7QH7 - chains 3 and A of the 49 polymer chains in the assembly; structure by electron microscopy, 2.89 A resolution.

Chain 3:
Molecule: 39S ribosomal protein L35, mitochondrial
Source organism: Homo sapiens
UniProtKB: Q9NZE8 (RM35_HUMAN); residues 94-188 here = UniProt positions 94-188
Amino-acid sequence (95 residues; each row starts with the number of its first residue):
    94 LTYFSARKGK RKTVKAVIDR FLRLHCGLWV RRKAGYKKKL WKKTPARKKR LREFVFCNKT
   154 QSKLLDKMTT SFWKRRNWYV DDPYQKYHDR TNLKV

Chain A:
Molecule: 16S ribosomal RNA
Source organism: Homo sapiens
Sequence (1256 nucleotides; numbered 1671 to 3228; 302 numbers in that range are skipped by the numbering (no residue carries them; nothing is unmodelled there); the number before each row is that of its first residue):
  1671 GCUAAACCUA GCCCCAAACC C
  1695 CCACCUUACU ACCA
  1711 CAAC
  1716 UUAGCCAAAC CAUUUAC
  1737 AUAAAGUAUA GGCGAUAGAA AUUGA
  1766 UGGCGCAAUA GAUAUAGUAC CGCAAGGGAA AGA
  1813 CAAGCAUAAU AUAGCAAGGA CUAACCCCUA UACCUUCUGC AUAAUGAAUU AACUAGAAAU
  1873 AACUUUGCAA GGAGAGCCAA AGCUAAGACC CCCGAAACCA GACGAGCUAC CUAAGAACAG
  1933 CUAAAAGAGC ACACCCGUCU AUGUAGCAAA AUAGUGGGAA GAUUUAUAGG UAGAGGCGAC
  1993 AAACCUACCG AGCCUGGUGA UAGCUGGUUG UCCAAGAUAG AAUCUUAGUU CAACUUUAAA
  2053 UUUGCCCACA GAACC
  2072 AAAUCCCCUU GUAAAUUUAA CUGUUAGUCC AAAGAGGAAC AGCUCUUUGG ACACUAGGAA
  2132 AAAACCUUGU AGAGAGAGUA AAAAAU
  2231 GAUCCCAAAC AUAUAACUGA ACUCCUCACA CCCAAUUGGA CCAAUCUAUC A
  2285 UAUAGAAGAA CUAAUGUUAG UAUAAGUAAC AUGAAAACAU UCUCCUCCGC AUAAGCCUGC
  2345 GUCAGAU
  2364 CUGACAAUUA ACAGCCCAAU AUCUACAAUC AACCAACAAG
  2407 UUAUUACCCU CACUGUCAAC CCAAC
  2433 CAGGCAUGCU CAUAAGGAAA GGUUAAAAAA AGUAAAAGGA ACUCGGCAAA UCUUACCCCG
  2493 CCUGUUUACC AAAAACAUCA CCUCUAGCAU CACCAGUAUU AGAGGCACCG CCU
  2611 CCUUAAAUAG G
  2637 CUCCACGAGG GUUCAGCUGU CUCUUACUUU UAACCAGUGA AAUUGACCUG CCCGUG
  2696 AGGCGGGCAU AACACAGCAA GACGA
  2723 AGACCCUAUG GAGCUUUAAU UUAUUAAUGC AAA
  2792 ACCUGCAUUA AAAAUUUCGG UUGGGGCGAC CUCGGAGCAG AACCCAACCU CCGAG
  2855 GCUAAGACUU CACCAGUCAA AGCGAA
  2896 GAUCCAAUAA CUUGACCAAC GGAACAAGUU ACCCUAGGG
  2944 CAAUCCUAUU CUAGAGUCCA UAUCAACAAU AGGGUUUAC
  2994 UGGAUCAGGA CAUCCCGAUG GUGCAGCCGC UAUUAAAGGU UCGUUUGUUC AACGAUUAAA
  3054 GUCCU
  3060 CGUGAUCUGA GUUCAGACCG GAGUAAUCCA GGUCGGUUUC UAUCUACUUU
  3113 AUUCCUCCCU GUACGAAAGG ACAAGAGAAA UAAGGCCUAC UUCACAAAGC GCCUUC
  3174 UAAAUGAUAU CAUCUCAACU UA
  3201 AUACCCACAC CCACCCAAGA ACAGGGUU
Metal / ion sites: Mg2+ site 1: C1725, C1726; Mg2+ site 2: A1757, U1758; Mg2+ site 3: G1776, A1779; Mg2+ site 4 near G1776 (its only coordinating residue here); Mg2+ site 5: U1778, A1779; Mg2+ site 6: A1814, A1815; Mg2+ site 7 near A1859 (its only coordinating residue here); Mg2+ site 8: A1869, C1902; Mg2+ site 9 near A1907 (its only coordinating residue here); Mg2+ site 10 near G1918 (its only coordinating residue here); Mg2+ site 11 near G2011 (its only coordinating residue here); Mg2+ site 12: G2015, U2731; 23 more Mg2+ sites not listed
Reported in the primary citation:
  - post-translational modification sites: G2815

Chain 3 / chain A interface:
Contacting residue pairs (81; chain 3 residue first):
  Leu-94(3) with U1752(A), hydrogen bond to the phosphate
  Thr-95(3) with U1752(A), sugar contact; A1753(A), hydrogen bond to the phosphate
  Ser-98(3) with G1742(A), hydrogen bond to the base
  Ala-99(3) with A1731(A), sugar contact
  Arg-100(3) with C1732(A), salt bridge to the phosphate; G1754(A), salt bridge to the phosphate; A1755(A), salt bridge to the phosphate
  Lys-101(3) with U1738(A), salt bridge to the phosphate; A1739(A), salt bridge to the phosphate; G1742(A), hydrogen bond to the base
  Lys-103(3) with A1740(A), salt bridge to the phosphate; A1741(A), sugar contact; G1742(A), base contact
  Arg-104(3) with G1742(A), base contact; A1871(A), hydrogen bond to the sugar; U1872(A), hydrogen bond to the sugar
  Lys-105(3) with G1742(A), base contact; A1753(A), salt bridge to the phosphate; G1754(A), salt bridge to the phosphate
  Thr-106(3) with G1742(A), sugar contact; U1743(A), phosphate contact
  Val-107(3) with A1751(A), phosphate contact
  Lys-108(3) with U1743(A), salt bridge to the phosphate; A1744(A), salt bridge to the phosphate; U1745(A), hydrogen bond to the base
  Ala-109(3) with G1750(A), phosphate contact
  Arg-113(3) with G1750(A), salt bridge to the phosphate; U2898(A), hydrogen bond to the sugar
  His-118(3) with A1891(A), salt bridge to the phosphate; A1892(A), salt bridge to the phosphate
  Arg-124(3) with C2868(A), salt bridge to the phosphate; A2869(A), salt bridge to the phosphate
  Lys-126(3) with A2869(A), salt bridge to the phosphate
  Ala-127(3) with A2869(A), hydrogen bond to the phosphate; A2897(A), phosphate contact
  Gly-128(3) with A2897(A), phosphate contact; U2898(A), hydrogen bond to the phosphate
  Lys-130(3) with U2907(A), base contact; U2908(A), phosphate contact
  Lys-131(3) with A2897(A), salt bridge to the phosphate; U2898(A), salt bridge to the phosphate
  Lys-132(3) with G2896(A), sugar contact; G2909(A), hydrogen bond to the phosphate; A2910(A), salt bridge to the phosphate
  Leu-133(3) with U2908(A), phosphate contact
  Trp-134(3) with G2909(A), hydrogen bond to the phosphate
  Pro-138(3) with C2856(A), phosphate contact
  Arg-140(3) with G2870(A), salt bridge to the phosphate; U2871(A), phosphate contact; G2896(A), salt bridge to the phosphate
  Lys-142(3) with U2857(A), phosphate contact; A2858(A), base contact
  Arg-143(3) with U2871(A), salt bridge to the phosphate
  Leu-144(3) with G2870(A), phosphate contact
  Arg-145(3) with C2856(A), salt bridge to the phosphate; U2857(A), salt bridge to the phosphate
  Lys-152(3) with A2090(A), salt bridge to the phosphate; A2091(A), salt bridge to the phosphate
  Thr-153(3) with A2044(A), hydrogen bond to the phosphate
  Gln-154(3) with C2867(A), hydrogen bond to the phosphate; C2868(A), phosphate contact
  Lys-156(3) with A1873(A), hydrogen bond to the sugar; A2091(A), salt bridge to the phosphate; C2092(A), salt bridge to the phosphate
  Asp-159(3) with U1872(A), sugar contact
  Lys-160(3) with U1872(A), base contact
  Thr-163(3) with G1742(A), sugar contact; U1743(A), phosphate contact
  Phe-165(3) with A1741(A), phosphate contact; U1743(A), sugar contact
  Trp-166(3) with U1743(A), hydrogen bond to the phosphate; A1744(A), phosphate contact
  Arg-168(3) with C1890(A), salt bridge to the phosphate; A1891(A), phosphate contact
  Arg-169(3) with A1891(A), hydrogen bond to the phosphate; A1892(A), salt bridge to the phosphate
  Trp-171(3) with A1892(A), base contact
  Asp-182(3) with A1892(A), hydrogen bond to the sugar
  Val-188(3) with U2088(A), sugar contact; U2089(A), sugar contact
Other interface residues (no listed pair), chain 3 (51 interface residues in all): Tyr-96, Phe-97, Asp-112, Glu-146, Asn-151, Ser-164, Lys-167
Other interface residues (no listed pair), chain A (51 interface residues in all): A1746, G1747, C1749, A1870, C2043, A2052, C2872, C2899

In short:
Chain 3 and chain A each contribute 51 residues to their interface, with 18 hydrogen bonds and 30 salt
bridges. Among the polar pairs are Ser-98(3)/G1742(A), Lys-101(3)/G1742(A) and Lys-108(3)/U1745(A). C1725(A)
and C1726(A) form the Mg2+ site 1. A1757(A) and U1758(A) form the Mg2+ site 2. The paper reports a
modification site at G2815(A).
Here chain 3 is 39S ribosomal protein L35, mitochondrial and chain A is 16S ribosomal RNA, both from Homo
sapiens. Entry 7QH7 (Cryo-EM structure of the human mtLSU assembly intermediate upon MRM2 depletion - class 4)
was determined by electron microscopy (same publication as 7QH6).
